Entry 1K63 (X-ray diffraction, 1.80 A resolution); this record covers chain A.

# Chain A
Protein: 1,3,4,6-tetrachloro-1,4-cyclohexadiene hydrolase
Organism: Sphingomonas paucimobilis
Notes: EC 3.8.1.5
Reference sequence: P51698 (LINB_PSEPA); numbering as in UniProt (aligned over 2-296)
Sequence (295 residues; row label = number of the first residue in the row):
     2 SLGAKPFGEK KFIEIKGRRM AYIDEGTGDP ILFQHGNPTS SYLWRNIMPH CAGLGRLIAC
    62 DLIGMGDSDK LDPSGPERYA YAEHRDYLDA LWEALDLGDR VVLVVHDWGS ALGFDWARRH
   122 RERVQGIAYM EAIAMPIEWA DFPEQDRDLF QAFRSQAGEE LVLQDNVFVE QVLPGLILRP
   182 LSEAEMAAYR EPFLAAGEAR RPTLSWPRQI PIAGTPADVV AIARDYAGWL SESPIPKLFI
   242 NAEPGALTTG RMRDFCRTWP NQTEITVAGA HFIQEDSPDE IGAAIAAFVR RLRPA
Residues lining bound ligands: 2-bromo-2-propene-1-ol (BRP): Asp108, Trp109, Ile134, Phe143, Pro144, Phe151, Phe169, Val173, Leu177, Ile211, Ala247, Leu248, His272
From the paper describing this entry:
  - conformationally variable residues (helix shift, loop rearrangement): Met136 to Gln157, Pro212 to Thr216
  - binding site for bromide ion: Asn38, Trp109, Trp207, Pro208, Ile211
  - binding site for 2-bromo-2-propene-1-ol: Asp108, Trp109, Ile134, Phe143, Phe151, Leu177, Ile211, Leu248, His272
  - catalytic residues: Asn38, Trp109 (proposed by the authors, not directly observed)

# Overview
Ligands of chain A: 2-bromo-2-propene-1-ol. From the paper: catalytic residues Asn38 and Trp109; a binding
site for 2-bromo-2-propene-1-ol at Asp108, Trp109 and Ile134 among others.
Chain A is 1,3,4,6-tetrachloro-1,4-cyclohexadiene hydrolase (Sphingomonas paucimobilis); the structure,
Complex of hydrolytic haloalkane dehalogenase linb from sphingomonas paucimobilis with UT26
2-BROMO-2-PROPENE-1-OL at 1.8A resolution, was determined by X-ray diffraction, deposited together with 1K5P,
1K6E, 1IZ7 and 1IZ8.
